PDB entry 4BOG | electron microscopy, 50.00 A resolution (very low resolution: no residue pairs are listed; an interface is given only as per-side residue counts) | chains 1 and 2 of the 30 polymer chains in the assembly

# Chain 1
Molecule: Acetylcholine receptor delta subunit
Source organism: Torpedo marmorata
UniProtKB: Q6S3H8 (Q6S3H8_TORMA); residues -20 to 501 here correspond to UniProt positions 1-522 (UniProt number = residue number + 21)
Amino-acid sequence (522 residues; each row starts with the number of its first residue; numbers below 1 keep their minus sign (Met-20 is residue -20)):
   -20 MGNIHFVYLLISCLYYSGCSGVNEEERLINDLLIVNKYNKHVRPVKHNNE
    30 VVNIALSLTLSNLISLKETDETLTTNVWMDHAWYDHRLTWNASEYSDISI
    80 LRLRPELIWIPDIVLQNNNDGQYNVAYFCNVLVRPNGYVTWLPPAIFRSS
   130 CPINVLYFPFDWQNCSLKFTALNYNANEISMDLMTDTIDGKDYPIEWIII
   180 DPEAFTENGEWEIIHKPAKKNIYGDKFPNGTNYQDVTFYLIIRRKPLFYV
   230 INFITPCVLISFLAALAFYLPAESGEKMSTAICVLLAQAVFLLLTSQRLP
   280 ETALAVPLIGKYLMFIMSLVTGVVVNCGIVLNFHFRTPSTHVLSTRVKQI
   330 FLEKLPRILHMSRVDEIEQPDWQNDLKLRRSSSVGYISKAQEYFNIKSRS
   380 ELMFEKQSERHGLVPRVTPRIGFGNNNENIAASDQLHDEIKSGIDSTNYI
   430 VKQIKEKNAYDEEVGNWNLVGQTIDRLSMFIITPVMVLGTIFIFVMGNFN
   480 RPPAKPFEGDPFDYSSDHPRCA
Unresolved in the structure: -20 to 0, 163-177, 321-420, 486-501
Disulfides: Cys130-Cys144

# Chain 2
Molecule: Acetylcholine receptor subunit alpha
Source organism: Torpedo marmorata
UniProtKB: P02711 (ACHA_TORMA); residues -23 to 437 here correspond to UniProt positions 1-461 (UniProt number = residue number + 24)
Amino-acid sequence (461 residues; numbered -23 to 437; the number before each row is that of its first residue; numbers below 1 keep their minus sign (Met-23 is residue -23)):
   -23 MILCSYWHVGLVLLLFSCCGLVLGSEHETRLVANLLENYNKVIRPVEHHT
    27 HFVDITVGLQLIQLINVDEVNQIVETNVRLRQQWIDVRLRWNPADYGGIK
    77 KIRLPSDDVWLPDLVLYNNADGDFAIVHMTKLLLDYTGKIMWTPPAIFKS
   127 YCEIIVTHFPFDQQNCTMKLGIWTYDGTKVSISPESDRPDLSTFMESGEW
   177 VMKDYRGWKHWVYYTCCPDTPYLDITYHFIMQRIPLYFVVNVIIPCLLFS
   227 FLTVLVFYLPTDSGEKMTLSISVLLSLTVFLLVIVELIPSTSSAVPLIGK
   277 YMLFTMIFVISSIIVTVVVINTHHRSPSTHTMPQWVRKIFINTIPNVMFF
   327 STMKRASKEKQENKIFADDIDISDISGKQVTGEVIFQTPLIKNPDVKSAI
   377 EGVKYIAEHMKSDEESSNAAEEWKYVAMVIDHILLCVFMLICIIGTVSVF
   427 AGRLIELSQEG
Unresolved in the structure: -23 to 0, 307-373
UniProt features mapped onto this chain:
  - glycosylation: Asn141 (N-linked (GlcNAc...) asparagine)
Disulfides: Cys128-Cys142, Cys192-Cys193

# Interface between chain 1 and chain 2
At this resolution (50 A) residue pairs are not listed: 31 residues of chain 1 and 29 of chain 2 lie at the interface.

# In short
31 residues of chain 1 and 29 residues of chain 2 are in contact.
Chain 1 is Acetylcholine receptor delta subunit and chain 2 is Acetylcholine receptor subunit alpha, both from
Torpedo marmorata; the structure, The structure and super-organization of acetylcholine receptor-rapsyn
complexes, was determined by electron microscopy together with 4BOI, 4BON, 4BOO, 4BOR and 4BOT from the same
study.
